7TAW - chains K and Y of the 24 polymer chains in the assembly; structure by electron microscopy, 2.70 A resolution.

[Chain K]
Name: AcrIF24
Sequence (228 residues; row label = number of the first residue in the row):
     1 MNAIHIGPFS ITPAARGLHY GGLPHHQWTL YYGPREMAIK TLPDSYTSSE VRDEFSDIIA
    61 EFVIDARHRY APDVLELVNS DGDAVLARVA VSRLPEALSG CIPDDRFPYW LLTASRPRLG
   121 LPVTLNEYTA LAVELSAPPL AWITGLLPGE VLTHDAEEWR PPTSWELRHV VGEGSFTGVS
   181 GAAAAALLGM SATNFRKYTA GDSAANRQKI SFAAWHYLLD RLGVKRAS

[Chain Y]
Molecule: 19-nt DNA strand
Sequence (19 nucleotides; row label = number of the first residue in the row):
     1 ATAGCTCGAT TCGAGCTAA

[Interface between chain K and chain Y]
Pairs across the interface (19; chain K residue first):
  Arg168(K) - DA3(Y)  salt bridge to the phosphate
  Gly172(K) - DT2(Y)  phosphate contact
  Glu173(K) - DA1(Y)  phosphate contact
  Glu173(K) - DT2(Y)  hydrogen bond to the phosphate
  Ser180(K) - DA1(Y)  hydrogen bond to the phosphate
  Ser180(K) - DT2(Y)  phosphate contact
  Gly181(K) - DT2(Y)  hydrogen bond to the phosphate
  Thr193(K) - DC5(Y)  base contact
  Arg196(K) - DT2(Y)  base contact
  Arg196(K) - DA3(Y)  base contact
  Arg196(K) - DG4(Y)  hydrogen bond to the base
  Lys197(K) - DT6(Y)  base contact
  Lys197(K) - DC7(Y)  base contact
  Ala200(K) - DG4(Y)  phosphate contact
  Gly201(K) - DG4(Y)  phosphate contact
  Ser203(K) - DG4(Y)  phosphate contact
  Ser203(K) - DC5(Y)  phosphate contact
  Ala205(K) - DC5(Y)  phosphate contact
  Asn206(K) - DT6(Y)  phosphate contact
Also at the interface, not in a pair above, chain K (17 interface residues in all): His5, Ala182, Ala183, Thr199

[In short]
17 residues of chain K face 7 of chain Y across their interface, with 4 hydrogen bonds and 1 salt bridge.
Polar pairs include Arg196(K)-DG4(Y), Glu173(K)-DT2(Y) and Ser180(K)-DA1(Y).
Chain K is AcrIF24 and chain Y is a 19-nt DNA strand; the structure, Cryo-EM structure of the
Csy-AcrIF24-promoter DNA dimer, was determined by electron microscopy, deposited together with 7T3J, 7T3K,
7T3L and 7TAX.
